Entry 7Z1M (electron microscopy, 3.40 A resolution); this record covers chains A and O of the 20 polymer chains in the assembly.

== Chain A ==
Molecule: DNA-directed RNA polymerase III subunit RPC1
From: Saccharomyces cerevisiae W303
Notes: EC 2.7.7.6
Reference sequence: P04051 (RPC1_YEAST); numbering as in UniProt (aligned over 1-1460)
Amino-acid sequence (1460 residues; row label = number of the first residue in the row):
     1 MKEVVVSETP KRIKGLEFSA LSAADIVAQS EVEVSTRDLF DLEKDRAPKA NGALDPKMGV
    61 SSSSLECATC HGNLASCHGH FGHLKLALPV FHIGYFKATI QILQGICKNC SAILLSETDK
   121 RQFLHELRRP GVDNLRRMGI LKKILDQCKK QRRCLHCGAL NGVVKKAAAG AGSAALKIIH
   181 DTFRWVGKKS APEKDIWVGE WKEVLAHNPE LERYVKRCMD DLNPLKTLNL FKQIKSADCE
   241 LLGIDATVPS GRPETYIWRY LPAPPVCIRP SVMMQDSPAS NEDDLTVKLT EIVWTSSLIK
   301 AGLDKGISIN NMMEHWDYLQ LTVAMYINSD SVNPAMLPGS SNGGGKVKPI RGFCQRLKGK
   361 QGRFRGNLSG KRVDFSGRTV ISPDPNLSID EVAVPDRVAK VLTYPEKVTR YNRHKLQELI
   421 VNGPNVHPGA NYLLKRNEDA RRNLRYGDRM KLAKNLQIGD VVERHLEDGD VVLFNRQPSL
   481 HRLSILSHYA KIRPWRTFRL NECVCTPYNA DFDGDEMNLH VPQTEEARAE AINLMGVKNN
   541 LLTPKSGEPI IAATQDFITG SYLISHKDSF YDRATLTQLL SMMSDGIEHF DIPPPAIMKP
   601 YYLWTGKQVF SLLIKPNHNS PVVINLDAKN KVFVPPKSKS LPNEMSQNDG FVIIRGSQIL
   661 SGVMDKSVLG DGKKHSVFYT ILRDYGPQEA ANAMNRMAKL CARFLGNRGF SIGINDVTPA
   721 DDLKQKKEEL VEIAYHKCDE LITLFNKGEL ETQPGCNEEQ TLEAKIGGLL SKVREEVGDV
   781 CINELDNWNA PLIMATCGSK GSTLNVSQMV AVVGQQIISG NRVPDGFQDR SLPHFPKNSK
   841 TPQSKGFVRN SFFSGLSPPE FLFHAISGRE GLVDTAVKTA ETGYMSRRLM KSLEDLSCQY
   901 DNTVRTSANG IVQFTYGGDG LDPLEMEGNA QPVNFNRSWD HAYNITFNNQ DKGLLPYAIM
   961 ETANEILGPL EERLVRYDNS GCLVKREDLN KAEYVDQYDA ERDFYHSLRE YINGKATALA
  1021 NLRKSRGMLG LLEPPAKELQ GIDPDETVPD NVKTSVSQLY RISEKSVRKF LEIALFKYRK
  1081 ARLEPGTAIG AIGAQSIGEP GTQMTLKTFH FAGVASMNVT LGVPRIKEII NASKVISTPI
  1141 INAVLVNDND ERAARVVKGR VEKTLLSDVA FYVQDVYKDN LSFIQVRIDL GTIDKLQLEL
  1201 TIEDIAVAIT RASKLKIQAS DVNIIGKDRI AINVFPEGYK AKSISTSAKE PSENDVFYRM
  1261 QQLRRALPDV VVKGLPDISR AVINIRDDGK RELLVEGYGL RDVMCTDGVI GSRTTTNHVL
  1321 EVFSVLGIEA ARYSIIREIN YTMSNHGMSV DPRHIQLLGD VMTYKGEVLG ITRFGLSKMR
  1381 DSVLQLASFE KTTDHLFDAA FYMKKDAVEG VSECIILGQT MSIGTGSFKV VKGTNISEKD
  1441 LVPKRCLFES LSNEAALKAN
Not modelled in the structure: 341-346, 1237-1252, 1459-1460
Bound ions: Zn2+ site 1: Cys67, Cys70, Cys77, His80; Zn2+ site 2: Cys107, Cys110, Cys154, Cys157; Mg2+: Asp511, Asp513 (shared with 1 residue of chain R)
Small-molecule neighbours: 4QM ((3R,5S,7R,8R,9S,10S,12S,13R,14S,17R)-10,13-dimethyl-17-[(2R)-pentan-2-yl]-2,3,4,5,6,7,8,9,11,12,14,15,16,17-tetradecahydro-1H-cyclopenta[a]phenanthrene-3,7,12-triol): Lys1134, Asp1277, Tyr1298, His1318, Leu1320, Glu1321
UniProt features mapped onto this chain:
  - region: Pro858 to Glu870 (Bridging helix)
  - binding site (Zn(2+)): Cys67, Cys70, Cys77, His80, Cys107, Cys110, Cys154
  - binding site (Mg(2+)): Asp511, Asp513, Asp515

== Chain O ==
Molecule: DNA-directed RNA polymerase III subunit RPC3
From: Saccharomyces cerevisiae W303
Reference sequence: P32349 (RPC3_YEAST); numbering as in UniProt (aligned over 1-654)
Amino-acid sequence (654 residues; numbered 1 to 654; the number before each row is that of its first residue):
     1 MDELLGEALS AENQTGESTV ESEKLVTPED VMTISSLEQR TLNPDLFLYK ELVKAHLGER
    61 AASVIGMLVA LGRLSVRELV EKIDGMDVDS VKTTLVSLTQ LRCVKYLQET AISGKKTTYY
   121 YYNEEGIHIL LYSGLIIDEI ITQMRVNDEE EHKQLVAEIV QNVISLGSLT VEDYLSSVTS
   181 DSMKYTISSL FVQLCEMGYL IQISKLHYTP IEDLWQFLYE KHYKNIPRNS PLSDLKKRSQ
   241 AKMNAKTDFA KIINKPNELS QILTVDPKTS LRIVKPTVSL TINLDRFMKG RRSKQLINLA
   301 KTRVGSVTAQ VYKIALRLTE QKSPKIRDPL TQTGLLQDLE EAKSFQDEAE LVEEKTPGLT
   361 FNAIDLARHL PAELDLRGSL LSRKPSDNKK RSGSNAAASL PSKKLKTEDG FVIPALPAAV
   421 SKSLQESGDT QEEDEEEEDL DADTEDPHSA SLINSHLKIL ASSNFPFLNE TKPGVYYVPY
   481 SKLMPVLKSS VYEYVIASTL GPSAMRLSRC IRDNKLVSEK IINSTALMKE KDIRSTLASL
   541 IRYNSVEIQE VPRTADRSAS RAVFLFRCKE THSYNFMRQN LEWNMANLLF KKEKLKQENS
   601 TLLKKANRDD VKGRENELLL PSELNQLKMV NERELNVFAR LSRLLSLWEV FQMA
Not modelled in the structure: 1-21, 385-446, 654
UniProt features mapped onto this chain:
  - region: Leu581 to Leu602 (Leucine-zipper)
  - modified residue: Thr27 (Phosphothreonine), Ser392 (Phosphoserine), Ser394 (Phosphoserine)

== Chain A / chain O interface ==
Pairs across the interface (88):
  Ala24(A) - Met32(O)
  Ala24(A) - Glu38(O)
  Ala24(A) - Thr41(O)
  Val27(A) - Pro28(O)
  Val27(A) - Leu37(O)  hydrophobic
  Ala28(A) - Met32(O)  hydrophobic
  Ser30(A) - Pro28(O)
  Glu31(A) - Pro28(O)
  Glu31(A) - Glu29(O)
  Asn51(A) - Leu25(O)
  His83(A) - Pro28(O)
  Lys108(A) - His572(O)
  Asn109(A) - Thr571(O)  hydrogen bond
  Asn109(A) - His572(O)
  Cys110(A) - Asn575(O)
  Glu117(A) - Glu212(O)
  Thr118(A) - Gln216(O)
  Arg121(A) - Arg73(O)
  Arg121(A) - Tyr121(O)  hydrogen bond
  Arg121(A) - Asp213(O)  salt bridge
  Arg128(A) - Leu71(O)  hydrogen bond (side chain-backbone)
  Gln151(A) - Gln337(O)
  Arg153(A) - Gln337(O)
  Leu155(A) - Gly334(O)
  His156(A) - Leu336(O)
  Ala167(A) - Arg557(O)
  Ala174(A) - Asp556(O)
  Lys177(A) - Arg557(O)
  Pro192(A) - Leu339(O)
  Trp197(A) - Arg567(O)
  Glu200(A) - Lys515(O)
  Glu200(A) - Leu516(O)
  Glu200(A) - Arg567(O)  salt bridge
  Trp201(A) - Leu516(O)
  Trp201(A) - Val551(O)  hydrophobic
  Glu203(A) - Asn514(O)  hydrogen bond
  Glu203(A) - Leu516(O)
  Val204(A) - Leu516(O)
  Val204(A) - Leu565(O)  hydrophobic
  His207(A) - Ile521(O)
  Tyr214(A) - Val551(O)  hydrophobic
  Tyr214(A) - Arg553(O)
  Arg217(A) - Thr554(O)  hydrogen bond (side chain-backbone)
  Arg217(A) - Ala555(O)  hydrogen bond (side chain-backbone)
  Arg217(A) - Arg557(O)
  Cys218(A) - Glu550(O)
  Cys218(A) - Val551(O)  hydrophobic
  Met219(A) - Gln549(O)  hydrogen bond (backbone-side chain)
  Met219(A) - Arg557(O)
  Asp221(A) - Ile548(O)
  Asp221(A) - Glu550(O)  hydrogen bond (side chain-backbone)
  Leu225(A) - Ile541(O)  hydrophobic
  Leu225(A) - Arg542(O)
  Lys226(A) - Glu547(O)  salt bridge
  Asn229(A) - Arg542(O)  hydrogen bond (side chain-backbone)
  Asn229(A) - Asn544(O)
  Asn229(A) - Phe576(O)
  Gln233(A) - Asn575(O)
  Gln233(A) - Phe576(O)
  Gln233(A) - Gln579(O)
  Ile234(A) - Asn43(O)
  Ser236(A) - Asn43(O)  hydrogen bond
  Ser236(A) - Val69(O)
  Ser236(A) - Ala70(O)
  Ala237(A) - Val69(O)
  Ala237(A) - Ala70(O)
  Ala237(A) - Gly72(O)
  Thr247(A) - Met67(O)
  Pro249(A) - Thr41(O)
  Arg252(A) - Asn43(O)
  Glu254(A) - Thr41(O)
  Leu303(A) - Ser535(O)
  Leu303(A) - Ala538(O)  hydrophobic
  Leu303(A) - Arg542(O)
  Lys305(A) - Lys531(O)
  Gly306(A) - Lys531(O)
  Gly306(A) - Arg534(O)
  Ile307(A) - Arg534(O)
  Ser308(A) - Arg534(O)
  Ile309(A) - Leu537(O)  hydrophobic
  Ile309(A) - Phe566(O)  hydrophobic
  Asn310(A) - Ala559(O)
  Asn310(A) - Ala562(O)
  Asn310(A) - Phe564(O)
  Met313(A) - Ala559(O)  hydrophobic
  Met313(A) - Phe564(O)  hydrophobic
  Glu314(A) - Ala559(O)
  Glu314(A) - Ser560(O)  hydrogen bond (side chain-backbone)
Interface residues without a listed pair, chain A (68 interface residues in all): Ala23, Val32, Lys57, Leu88, Cys154, Cys157, Gly158, Leu211, Asp220, Leu230, Lys232, Lys235, Ala246, Tyr260, Met336
Interface residues without a listed pair, chain O (66 interface residues in all): Thr27, Val31, Arg40, Asp45, Leu74, Glu78, Thr331, Pro552, Val563, Arg578

== Overview ==
68 residues of chain A and 66 residues of chain O are in contact; the contacts include 11 hydrogen bonds and 3
salt bridges. Polar contacts include Arg121(A)-Asp213(O), Glu200(A)-Arg567(O) and Lys226(A)-Glu547(O). Ligands
of chain A: compound 4QM.
Here chain A is DNA-directed RNA polymerase III subunit RPC1 and chain O is DNA-directed RNA polymerase III
subunit RPC3, both from Saccharomyces cerevisiae W303. Entry 7Z1M (Structure of yeast RNA Polymerase III
Elongation Complex (EC)) was determined by electron microscopy, deposited together with 7Z1L, 7Z1N and 7Z1O.
